6OUS - chains O and P of the 12 polymer chains in the assembly; structure by X-ray diffraction, 3.40 A resolution.

# Chain O
Molecule: RB1 Fab Heavy Chain
Source organism: Homo sapiens
Notes: antibody fragment or engineered binder
Sequence (231 residues; numbered 1 to 231; the number before each row is that of its first residue):
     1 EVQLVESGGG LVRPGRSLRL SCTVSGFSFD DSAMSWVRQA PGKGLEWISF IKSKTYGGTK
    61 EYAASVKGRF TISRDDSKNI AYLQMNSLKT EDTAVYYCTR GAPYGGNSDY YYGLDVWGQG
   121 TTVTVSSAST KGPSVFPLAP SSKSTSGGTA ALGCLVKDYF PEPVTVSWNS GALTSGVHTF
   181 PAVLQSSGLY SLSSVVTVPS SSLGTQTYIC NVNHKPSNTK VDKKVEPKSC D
Not modelled in the structure: 142-147, 231
Disulfide bonds: Cys22-Cys98, Cys154-Cys210

# Chain P
Molecule: RB1 Fab Light chain
Source organism: Homo sapiens
Notes: antibody fragment or engineered binder
Sequence (214 residues; numbered 1 to 214; the number before each row is that of its first residue):
     1 DIQMTQSPSS LSASVGDRVT ITCRTSQDVR GALAWYQQKP GKAPKLLIFD ASSLETGVPS
    61 RFSGSGSGTV FTLTISSLQP EDFAAYYCQQ FLDFPFTFGQ GTRLEIKRTV AAPSVFIFPP
   121 SDEQLKSGTA SVVCLLNNFY PREAKVQWKV DNALQSGNSQ ESVTEQDSKD STYSLSSTLT
   181 LSKADYEKHK VYACEVTHQG LSSPVTKSFN RGEC
Not modelled in the structure: 214
Disulfide bonds: Cys23-Cys88, Cys134-Cys194

# Chain O / chain P interface
Pairs across the interface (75; chain O residue first):
  Val37(O) - Phe98(P)  hydrophobic
  Gln39(O) - Gln38(P)  hydrogen bond
  Gln39(O) - Tyr87(P)
  Gly44(O) - Tyr87(P)
  Leu45(O) - Gln38(P)
  Leu45(O) - Pro44(P)  hydrophobic
  Leu45(O) - Tyr87(P)
  Leu45(O) - Phe98(P)
  Trp47(O) - Gln89(P)
  Trp47(O) - Phe94(P)  hydrophobic
  Trp47(O) - Pro95(P)  hydrophobic
  Trp47(O) - Phe96(P)
  Trp47(O) - Phe98(P)
  Phe50(O) - Phe94(P)  hydrophobic
  Phe50(O) - Phe96(P)  hydrophobic
  Lys52(O) - Phe94(P)
  Glu61(O) - Phe94(P)
  Tyr97(O) - Gln38(P)
  Tyr97(O) - Gly41(P)
  Tyr97(O) - Lys42(P)  hydrogen bond (side chain-backbone)
  Tyr97(O) - Ala43(P)  hydrophobic
  Tyr104(O) - Gly31(P)  hydrogen bond (side chain-backbone)
  Tyr104(O) - Ala32(P)
  Tyr104(O) - Asp50(P)
  Tyr111(O) - Phe91(P)
  Tyr112(O) - Ala34(P)
  Tyr112(O) - Phe49(P)
  Tyr112(O) - Phe91(P)
  Gly113(O) - Tyr36(P)
  Gly113(O) - Phe91(P)
  Leu114(O) - Tyr36(P)  hydrogen bond (backbone-side chain)
  Leu114(O) - Leu46(P)
  Leu114(O) - Gln89(P)
  Asp115(O) - Glu55(P)
  Trp117(O) - Tyr36(P)  hydrophobic
  Trp117(O) - Pro44(P)
  Gly118(O) - Ala43(P)
  Gln119(O) - Lys42(P)
  Gln119(O) - Ala43(P)
  Val135(O) - Glu123(P)
  Phe136(O) - Ser121(P)
  Phe136(O) - Gln124(P)
  Pro137(O) - Ser121(P)
  Pro137(O) - Glu123(P)
  Leu138(O) - Phe118(P)
  Leu138(O) - Val133(P)  hydrophobic
  Ala139(O) - Phe118(P)
  Ala151(O) - Phe116(P)  hydrophobic
  Ala151(O) - Phe118(P)
  Leu155(O) - Ser131(P)
  Lys157(O) - Gln124(P)
  Lys157(O) - Ser131(P)  hydrogen bond
  Lys157(O) - Thr180(P)
  His178(O) - Asn137(P)  hydrogen bond
  His178(O) - Asn138(P)  hydrogen bond
  His178(O) - Ser174(P)  hydrogen bond
  Phe180(O) - Leu135(P)  hydrophobic
  Phe180(O) - Ser162(P)
  Phe180(O) - Thr164(P)
  Phe180(O) - Ser174(P)
  Phe180(O) - Leu175(P)
  Phe180(O) - Ser176(P)
  Pro181(O) - Ser162(P)  hydrogen bond (backbone-side chain)
  Pro181(O) - Val163(P)
  Val183(O) - Gln160(P)
  Val183(O) - Glu161(P)
  Val183(O) - Ser162(P)
  Leu184(O) - Gln160(P)  hydrogen bond (backbone-side chain)
  Gln185(O) - Gln160(P)
  Ser193(O) - Ser176(P)
  Val195(O) - Leu135(P)  hydrophobic
  Thr197(O) - Asn137(P)
  Lys223(O) - Glu123(P)  salt bridge
  Lys228(O) - Asp122(P)  salt bridge
  Cys230(O) - Glu213(P)
Other interface residues (no listed pair), chain O (45 interface residues in all): Glu46, Tyr62, Pro140, Thr149, Ala150, Leu152, Thr179
Other interface residues (no listed pair), chain P (46 interface residues in all): Thr97, Gly99, Ser127, Thr129, Thr178

# In short
45 residues of chain O face 46 of chain P across their interface, with 10 hydrogen bonds and 2 salt bridges.
Polar contacts include Lys223(O)-Glu123(P), Lys228(O)-Asp122(P) and Gln39(O)-Gln38(P).
Here chain O is RB1 Fab Heavy Chain and chain P is RB1 Fab Light chain, both from Homo sapiens. Entry 6OUS
(Structure of fusion glycoprotein from human respiratory syncytial virus) was determined by X-ray diffraction.
